Entry 4U65 (X-ray diffraction, 2.10 A resolution); this record covers chains A and E of the 3 polymer chains in the assembly.

== Chain A ==
Name: Two component histidine kinase, GGDEF domain protein/EAL domain protein
From: Legionella pneumophila subsp. pneumophila
Notes: fragment: Periplasmic output domain
UniProtKB: Q5ZXA3 (Q5ZXA3_LEGPH); numbering as in UniProt (aligned over 22-152)
Chain sequence (131 residues; each row starts with the number of its first residue):
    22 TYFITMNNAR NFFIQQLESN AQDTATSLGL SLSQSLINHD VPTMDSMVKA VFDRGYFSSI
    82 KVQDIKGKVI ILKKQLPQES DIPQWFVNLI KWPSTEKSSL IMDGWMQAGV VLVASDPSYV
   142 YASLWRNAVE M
From the paper describing this entry:
  - self-association interface (contacts with another copy of this molecule): Ser-48, Ser-52
  - conformationally variable residues (side-chain flip): Phe-33, Phe-34, Arg-75

== Chain E ==
Name: Putative cystine protease
From: Pseudomonas fluorescens
UniProtKB: Q3KK32 (Q3KK32_PSEPF); residue numbers follow UniProt; this construct covers 51-247
Chain sequence (197 residues; each row starts with the number of its first residue):
    51 ADWDFSAISR KATALYGPLG AGQQRIDAWQ NLLATQKQVS EMEKLKVVNL FFNKQMRYVE
   111 DIDLWHEVDY WETPIEALWK GAGDCEDYAI AKYFSLRHLG VASDKLRITY VKALRQNRAH
   171 MVLTYYSSPD AMPLVLDSLI DPIKPAAERT DLLPVYSFNA EGLYLPGAKG NKKVGDTKRL
   231 SRWQDVLKKM QAEGFPV
Disordered / not traced: 214-229
Ion coordination: Ca2+ site 1: Asp-111, Tyr-120, Asp-134, Glu-136, Asp-137; Ca2+ site 2: Asp-111, Asp-119, Asp-134, Glu-136
From the paper describing this entry:
  - Ca2+ coordination: Asp-111

== Chain A / chain E interface ==
Residue-residue contacts - 28 pairs, chain A then chain E:
  Thr-47(A) / Tyr-206(E)
  Thr-47(A) / Phe-208(E)
  Gly-50(A) / Tyr-206(E)
  Leu-51(A) / Tyr-206(E)
  Ser-54(A) / Tyr-206(E)
  Ile-86(A) / Pro-179(E)
  Ile-86(A) / Asp-180(E)
  Ser-120(A) / Tyr-206(E)  hydrogen bond
  Leu-121(A) / Arg-157(E)
  Leu-121(A) / Tyr-206(E)  hydrogen bond (backbone-side chain)
  Leu-121(A) / Ser-207(E)
  Met-123(A) / Tyr-176(E)
  Met-123(A) / Ser-207(E)
  Gly-125(A) / Pro-204(E)
  Trp-126(A) / Thr-159(E)
  Trp-126(A) / Val-161(E)  hydrophobic
  Trp-126(A) / Thr-174(E)
  Trp-126(A) / Tyr-176(E)  hydrogen bond (backbone-side chain)
  Trp-126(A) / Pro-183(E)
  Trp-126(A) / Ala-196(E)  hydrophobic
  Trp-126(A) / Leu-202(E)  hydrophobic
  Trp-126(A) / Pro-204(E)
  Met-127(A) / Asp-180(E)
  Met-127(A) / Ala-181(E)
  Met-127(A) / Met-182(E)  hydrophobic
  Gln-128(A) / Arg-157(E)  hydrogen bond
  Gln-128(A) / Tyr-176(E)
  Gln-128(A) / Pro-179(E)  hydrogen bond (side chain-backbone)
Interface residues without a listed pair, chain E (21 interface residues in all): Val-172, Val-185, Ala-197, Val-205, Asn-209
From the paper, about this interface:
  - interface residues, chain A: Trp-126(A)
  - interface residues, chain E: Tyr-176(E), Tyr-206(E)

== Overview ==
12 residues of chain A and 21 residues of chain E are in contact, with 5 hydrogen bonds. Polar pairs include
Ser-120(A)/Tyr-206(E), Leu-121(A)/Tyr-206(E) and Trp-126(A)/Tyr-176(E). Asp-111(E), Tyr-120(E), Asp-134(E),
Glu-136(E) and Asp-137(E) form the Ca2+ site 1. From the paper: interface residues Trp-126(A) and Tyr-176(E)
among others; Ca2+ coordination by Asp-111(E).
Chain A is Two component histidine kinase, GGDEF domain protein/EAL domain protein (Legionella pneumophila
subsp. pneumophila) and chain E is Putative cystine protease (Pseudomonas fluorescens); the structure,
Structure of the periplasmic output domain of the Legionella pneumophila LapD ortholog CdgS9 in complex with
..., was determined by X-ray diffraction.
